5S5U - chains B and F of the 6 polymer chains in the assembly; structure by X-ray diffraction, 2.50 A resolution.

Chain B:
Protein: Tubulin beta-2B chain
From: Bos taurus
UniProtKB: Q6B856 (TBB2B_BOVIN); the author numbering skips numbers that UniProt does not, so the offset changes along the chain: 1-42 = UniProt 1-42; 45-360 = UniProt 43-358; 369-455 = UniProt 359-445
Sequence (445 residues; numbered 1 to 455; 10 numbers in that range are skipped by the numbering (no residue carries them; nothing is unmodelled there); the number before each row is that of its first residue):
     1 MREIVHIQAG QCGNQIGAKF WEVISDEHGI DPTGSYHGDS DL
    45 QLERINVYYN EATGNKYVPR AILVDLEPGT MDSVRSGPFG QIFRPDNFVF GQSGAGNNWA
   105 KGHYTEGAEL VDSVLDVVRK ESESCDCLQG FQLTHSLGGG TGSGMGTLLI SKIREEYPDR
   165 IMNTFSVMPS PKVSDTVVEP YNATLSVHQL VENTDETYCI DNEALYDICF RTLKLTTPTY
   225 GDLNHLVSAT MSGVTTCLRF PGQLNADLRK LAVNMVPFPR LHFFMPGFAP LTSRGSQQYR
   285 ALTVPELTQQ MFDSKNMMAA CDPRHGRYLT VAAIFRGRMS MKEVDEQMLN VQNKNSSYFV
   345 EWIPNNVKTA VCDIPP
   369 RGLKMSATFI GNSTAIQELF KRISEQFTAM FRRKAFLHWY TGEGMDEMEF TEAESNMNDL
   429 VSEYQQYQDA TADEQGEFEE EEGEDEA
Unresolved in the structure: 279-280, 438-455
Bound ions: Mg2+: Q11 (together with GDP); Ca2+: E113 (shared with 1 residue of chain C)
Ligand contacts:
  - GDP (guanosine-5'-diphosphate): G10, Q11, C12, G13, Q15, I16, D69, A99, N101, S140, G142, G143, G144, T145, G146, S147, V171, P173, V177, D179, E183, N206, L209, Y224, L227, N228
  - ethyl 1H-pyrazole-4-carboxylate (GOJ): V177, S178, D179, P222, T223, Y224, L227
UniProt features mapped onto this chain:
  - motif: M1 to I4 (MREI motif)
  - binding site (GTP): Q11, E71, S140, G144, T145, G146, N206, N228
  - binding site (Mg(2+)): E71
  - modified residue: S40 (Phosphoserine), T57 (Phosphothreonine), K60 (N6-acetyllysine), S174 (Phosphoserine), T287 (Phosphothreonine), T292 (Phosphothreonine), R320 (Omega-N-methylarginine), E448 (5-glutamyl polyglutamate)
  - cross-link (Glycyl lysine isopeptide (Lys-Gly)): K60 (interchain with G-Cter in ubiquitin), K326 (interchain with G-Cter in ubiquitin)

Chain F:
Protein: Tubulin-Tyrosine Ligase
From: Gallus gallus
UniProtKB: E1BQ43 (E1BQ43_CHICK); residues 1-378 here = UniProt positions 1-378
Sequence (384 residues; row label = number of the first residue in the row):
     1 MYTFVVRDEN SSVYAEVSRL LLATGQWKRL RKDNPRFNLM LGERNRLPFG RLGHEPGLVQ
    61 LVNYYRGADK LCRKASLVKL IKTSPELSES CTWFPESYVI YPTNLKTPVA PAQNGIRHLI
   121 NNTRTDEREV FLAAYNRRRE GREGNVWIAK SSAGAKGEGI LISSEASELL DFIDEQGQVH
   181 VIQKYLEKPL LLEPGHRKFD IRSWVLVDHL YNIYLYREGV LRTSSEPYNS ANFQDKTCHL
   241 TNHCIQKEYS KNYGRYEEGN EMFFEEFNQY LMDALNTTLE NSILLQIKHI IRSCLMCIEP
   301 AISTKHLHYQ SFQLFGFDFM VDEELKVWLI EVNGAPACAQ KLYAELCQGI VDVAISSVFP
   361 LADTGQKTSQ PTSIFIKLHH HHHH
Unresolved in the structure: 106-124, 156-158, 363-370, 383-384
Sequence notes: expression tag (379-384)
Bound ions: Mg2+: E331 (together with AMP-PCP)
Ligand contacts: AMP-PCP (ACP; phosphomethylphosphonic acid adenylate ester): K74, I148, K150, A155, Q183, K184, Y185, L186, K198, D200, R202, R222, H239, T241, N242, D318, M320, I330, E331, N333

Chain B / chain F interface:
Contacting residue pairs (12):
  R311(B) - R31(F)
  L333(B) - P56(F)
  L333(B) - G57(F)
  Q336(B) - R36(F)  hydrogen bond
  N337(B) - T3(F)
  N337(B) - R36(F)  hydrogen bond
  N337(B) - L58(F)
  K338(B) - M1(F)
  S340(B) - L30(F)
  S340(B) - N34(F)  hydrogen bond
  E345(B) - R31(F)  salt bridge
  N349(B) - E55(F)
Also at the interface, not in a pair above, chain B (9 interface residues in all): S341
Also at the interface, not in a pair above, chain F (12 interface residues in all): K28, D33

Summary:
The interface between chain B and chain F involves 9 residues on one side and 12 on the other; the contacts
include 3 hydrogen bonds and 1 salt bridge. Among the polar pairs are E345(B)-R31(F), Q336(B)-R36(F) and
N337(B)-R36(F).
Chain B is Tubulin beta-2B chain (Bos taurus) and chain F is Tubulin-Tyrosine Ligase (Gallus gallus); the
structure, Tubulin-Z1124201124-complex, was determined by X-ray diffraction together with 5S4L, 5S4M, 5S4N,
5S4O, 5S4P, 5S4Q and 52 further entries from the same study.
